8DDC - chains A and B; structure by solution NMR.

== Chain A ==
Protein: Cytokine receptor common subunit gamma
From: Mus musculus
Notes: fragment: Transmembrane domain, residues 253-286
UniProtKB: P34902 (IL2RG_MOUSE); numbering as in UniProt (aligned over 253-286)
Sequence (34 residues; row label = number of the first residue in the row):
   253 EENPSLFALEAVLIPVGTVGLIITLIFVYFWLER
Construct notes: engineered mutation Val271 (Met in P34902), Phe282 (Cys in P34902)
UniProt features mapped onto this chain:
  - motif: Arg286 (Box 1 motif)
What the authors report for this chain:
  - mutagenesis - I274Y: abolished signaling in response to IL-7

== Chain B ==
Protein: Interleukin-7 receptor subunit alpha
From: Mus musculus
Notes: fragment: Transmembrane domain, residues 236-266
UniProtKB: P16872 (IL7RA_MOUSE); residues 236-266 here = UniProt positions 236-266
Sequence (31 residues; numbered 236 to 266; the number before each row is that of its first residue):
   236 GGWDPVLPSVTILSLFSVFLLVILAHVLWKK
What the authors report for this chain:
  - mutagenesis - L255Y: abolished signaling in response to hIL-7
  - mutagenesis - V253Y: unchanged signaling in response to hIL-7

== Chain A / chain B interface ==
Contacting residue pairs (13; chain A residue first):
  Glu262(A) with Leu248(B)
  Ile266(A) with Ser252(B)
  Pro267(A) with Leu248(B); Ser252(B)
  Thr270(A) with Leu255(B)
  Val271(A) with Leu255(B)
  Leu273(A) with Leu259(B)
  Ile274(A) with Leu255(B); Ile258(B); Leu259(B)
  Leu277(A) with Leu259(B); Val262(B)
  Val280(A) with Lys266(B)
Also at the interface, not in a pair above, chain B (10 interface residues in all): Val245, Leu256, Leu263
From the paper, about this interface:
  - interface residues, chain A: Pro267(A), Thr270(A), Ile274(A), Leu277(A)
  - hot spots on chain A (mutagenesis) - P267Y, T270Y, I274Y, L277Y: abolished binding to Interleukin-7 receptor subunit alpha (chain B)
  - interface residues, chain B: Ser252(B), Leu255(B), Leu259(B), Val262(B)
  - hot spots on chain B (mutagenesis) - S252Y, L255Y: abolished binding to Cytokine receptor common subunit gamma (chain A)

== Summary ==
9 residues of chain A face 10 of chain B across their interface. From the paper: P267Y, T270Y and I274Y of
chain A, among others, abolish binding to Interleukin-7 receptor subunit alpha (chain B); interface residues
Pro267(A), Thr270(A) and Ser252(B) among others; 7 substitutions were tested in all.
Here chain A is Cytokine receptor common subunit gamma and chain B is Interleukin-7 receptor subunit alpha,
both from Mus musculus. Entry 8DDC (Intramembrane recognition between transmembrane domains of IL-7R and
common gamma chain) was determined by solution NMR, deposited together with 8DDD.
